PDB entry 2NQP | X-ray diffraction, 3.50 A resolution | chains F and C of the 3 polymer chains in the assembly

== Chain F ==
Molecule: transfer RNA
Sequence (87 nucleotides; numbered 1 to 76 plus 13 insertion-coded residues; 2 numbers in that range are skipped by the numbering (no residue carries them; nothing is unmodelled there); the number before each row is that of its first residue; a row labelled like 45A-45I holds insertion residues (45A, then the next letters in order)):
     1 GCCCGGAUGG UGGAAUCGGU
   20A A
    21 GACACAAGGG AUUAAAAAUC CCUC
45A-45I GGCGUUCGC
46J-46L GCU
    47 GUGCGGGUUC AAGUCCCGCU CCGGGUACCA
Disordered / not traced: 1-2, 33-36, 45F-45I, 71-76
Bound ions: K+ site 1: U20, A20A; K+ site 2: U20, U48, G59, U60; K+ site 3: G49, G59; K+ site 4: U54, U55; K+ site 5: U60, C62

== Chain C ==
Name: tRNA pseudouridine synthase A
Source organism: Escherichia coli K12
Notes: EC 5.4.99.12
UniProtKB: P07649 (TRUA_ECOLI); residues 7-270 here = UniProt positions 7-270
Sequence (270 residues; each row starts with the number of its first residue):
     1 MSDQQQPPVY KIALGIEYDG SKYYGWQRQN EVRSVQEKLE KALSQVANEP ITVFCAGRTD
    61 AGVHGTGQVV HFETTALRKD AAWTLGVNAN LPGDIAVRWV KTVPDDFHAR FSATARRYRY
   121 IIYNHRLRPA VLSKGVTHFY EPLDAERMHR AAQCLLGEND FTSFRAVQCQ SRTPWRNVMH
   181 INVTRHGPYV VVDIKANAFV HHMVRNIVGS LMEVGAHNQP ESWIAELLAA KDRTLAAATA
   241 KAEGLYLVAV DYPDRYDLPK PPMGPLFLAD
Disordered / not traced: 1-6
Bound ions: K+ near Ala89 (its only coordinating residue here)
Swiss-Prot annotation at these positions:
  - region: Phe107 to Phe111 (RNA binding), Gln168 to Arg172 (Interaction with tRNA)
  - active site: Asp60 (Nucleophile)
  - binding site (substrate): Tyr118
  - site (Interaction with tRNA): Arg58, Arg78, Arg110, Arg126, Phe139
From the paper describing this entry:
  - catalytic residues: Asp60 (citing earlier work)
  - binding site for transfer RNA (chain F): Gln29 to Glu31, Ala166 to Thr173
  - mutagenesis - R58A: abolished catalytic activity
  - mutagenesis - R58A: unchanged stability
  - mutagenesis - D60A: increased binding to tRNA
  - catalytic residues: Arg58 (from molecular simulation)

== How chain F and chain C interact ==
Pairs across the interface - 11 pairs, chain F then chain C:
  U16(F) - Leu85(C)  base contact
  G19(F) - Ala81(C)  base contact
  G19(F) - Ala82(C)  hydrogen bond to the base
  G19(F) - Leu85(C)  base contact
  G19(F) - Ala89(C)  sugar contact
  U20(F) - Gln45(C)  base contact
  U20(F) - Asn90(C)  base contact
  C56(F) - Gln45(C)  base contact
  C56(F) - Val46(C)  base contact
  C56(F) - Asn48(C)  sugar contact
  C56(F) - Arg78(C)  hydrogen bond to the base
Interface residues without a listed pair, chain C (11 interface residues in all): Lys79, Gly86

== In short ==
4 residues of chain F face 11 of chain C across their interface, with 2 hydrogen bonds. Polar pairs include
G19(F)-Ala82(C) and C56(F)-Arg78(C). A20A(F) and U20(F) coordinate K+ site 1. UniProt lists active-site
residue Asp60(C) and substrate-binding residue Tyr118(C) on chain C. The paper reports catalytic residues
Asp60(C) and Arg58(C); R58A of chain C abolishes catalytic activity.
Chain F is transfer RNA and chain C is tRNA pseudouridine synthase A (Escherichia coli K12); the structure,
Crystal structure of pseudoudirinde synthase TruA in complex with leucyl tRNA, was determined by X-ray
diffraction together with 2NR0 and 2NRE from the same study.
